3OL9 - chains A and B of the 4 polymer chains in the assembly; structure by X-ray diffraction, 2.25 A resolution.

Chain A:
Protein: Polymerase
Organism: Human poliovirus 1
Notes: EC 2.7.7.48
UniProt: B3VQP5 (B3VQP5_9ENTO); residues 1-461 here correspond to UniProt positions 1749-2209 (UniProt number = residue number + 1748)
Chain sequence (471 residues; numbered 1 to 471; the number before each row is that of its first residue):
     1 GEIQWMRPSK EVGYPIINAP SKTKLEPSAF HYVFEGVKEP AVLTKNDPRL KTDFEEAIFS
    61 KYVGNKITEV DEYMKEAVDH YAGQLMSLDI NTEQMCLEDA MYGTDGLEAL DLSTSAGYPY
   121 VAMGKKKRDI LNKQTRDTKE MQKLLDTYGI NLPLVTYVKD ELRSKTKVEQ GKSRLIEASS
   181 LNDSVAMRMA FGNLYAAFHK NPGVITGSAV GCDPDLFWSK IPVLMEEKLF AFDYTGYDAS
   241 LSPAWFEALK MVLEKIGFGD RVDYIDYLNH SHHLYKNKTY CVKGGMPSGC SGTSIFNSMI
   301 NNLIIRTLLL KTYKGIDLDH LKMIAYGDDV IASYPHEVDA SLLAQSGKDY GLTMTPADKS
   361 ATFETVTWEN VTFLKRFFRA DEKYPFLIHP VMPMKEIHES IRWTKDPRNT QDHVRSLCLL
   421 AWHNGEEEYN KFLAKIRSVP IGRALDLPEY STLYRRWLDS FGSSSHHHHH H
Disordered / not traced: 462-471
Construct notes: engineered mutation Asp446 (Leu2194 in B3VQP5); expression tag (462-471)
Bound ions: Zn2+: His270, His272, Cys281 (together with isopropyl alcohol)
Small-molecule neighbours: pyrophosphate (POP): Arg163, Lys167, Arg174
What the authors report for this chain:
  - catalytic residues: Arg174 (proposed by the authors, not directly observed)

Chain B:
Molecule: 26-nt RNA strand
Sequence (26 nucleotides; row label = number of the first residue in the row):
   590 AAGUCUCCAG GUCUCUCGUC CGGAAA
Disordered / not traced: 590-595, 614-615

How chain A and chain B interact:
Pairs across the interface - 46 pairs, chain A then chain B:
  Ala19(A) with A598(B), base contact
  Pro20(A) with A598(B), base contact; G599(B), base contact
  Lys22(A) with A598(B), base contact; G599(B), hydrogen bond to the base
  Lys24(A) with G599(B), hydrogen bond to the base
  Leu43(A) with G599(B), base contact
  Glu108(A) with U603(B), phosphate contact
  Thr114(A) with G600(B), phosphate contact; U601(B), hydrogen bond to the phosphate
  Ser115(A) with G599(B), hydrogen bond to the phosphate; G600(B), hydrogen bond to the phosphate
  Val121(A) with G599(B), phosphate contact
  Lys127(A) with U601(B), salt bridge to the phosphate
  Tyr157(A) with G599(B), sugar contact
  Lys159(A) with G600(B), hydrogen bond to the base
  Asp160(A) with G599(B), base contact
  Ile176(A) with G599(B), sugar contact; G600(B), base contact
  Glu177(A) with G600(B), sugar contact
  Ala178(A) with G600(B), sugar contact
  Ser179(A) with G600(B), hydrogen bond to the sugar
  Arg188(A) with C602(B), salt bridge to the phosphate
  His199(A) with C602(B), phosphate contact; U603(B), salt bridge to the phosphate
  Val210(A) with C602(B), sugar contact; U603(B), sugar contact
  Gly211(A) with U603(B), hydrogen bond to the sugar; C604(B), sugar contact
  Cys212(A) with U603(B), sugar contact; C604(B), sugar contact
  Asp213(A) with C604(B), hydrogen bond to the sugar; U605(B), sugar contact
  Ser288(A) with G600(B), hydrogen bond to the base
  Gly289(A) with G600(B), hydrogen bond to the sugar; U601(B), sugar contact
  Cys290(A) with U601(B), hydrogen bond to the sugar
  Ser291(A) with U601(B), sugar contact
  Gly292(A) with U601(B), sugar contact
  Tyr326(A) with U603(B), sugar contact
  Asp412(A) with G607(B), hydrogen bond to the sugar
  Arg415(A) with C606(B), sugar contact; G607(B), sugar contact
  Leu419(A) with U605(B), sugar contact; C606(B), sugar contact
  Arg456(A) with C606(B), salt bridge to the phosphate
Interface residues without a listed pair, chain A (42 interface residues in all): Asn18, Leu107, Leu110, Asp111, Ser184, Pro214, Thr293, Ser294, Ser416

Overview:
42 residues of chain A face 10 of chain B across their interface; the contacts include 13 hydrogen bonds and 4
salt bridges. Polar pairs include Lys22(A)-G599(B), Lys24(A)-G599(B) and Lys159(A)-G600(B). Chain A binds
pyrophosphate. His270(A), His272(A) and Cys281(A) coordinate Zn2+. The paper reports the catalytic residue
Arg174(A).
Chain A is Polymerase (Human poliovirus 1) and chain B is a 26-nt RNA strand; the structure, Poliovirus
polymerase elongation complex with 3'-deoxy-CTP, was determined by X-ray diffraction together with 3OL6, 3OL7,
3OL8, 3OLA and 3OLB from the same study.
